8ZZ0 - chains A and C of the 7 polymer chains in the assembly; structure by electron microscopy, 3.43 A resolution.

Chain A:
Protein: PomB
From: Vibrio alginolyticus
Reference sequence: O06874 (O06874_VIBAL); numbering as in UniProt (aligned over 1-315)
Chain sequence (321 residues; row label = number of the first residue in the row):
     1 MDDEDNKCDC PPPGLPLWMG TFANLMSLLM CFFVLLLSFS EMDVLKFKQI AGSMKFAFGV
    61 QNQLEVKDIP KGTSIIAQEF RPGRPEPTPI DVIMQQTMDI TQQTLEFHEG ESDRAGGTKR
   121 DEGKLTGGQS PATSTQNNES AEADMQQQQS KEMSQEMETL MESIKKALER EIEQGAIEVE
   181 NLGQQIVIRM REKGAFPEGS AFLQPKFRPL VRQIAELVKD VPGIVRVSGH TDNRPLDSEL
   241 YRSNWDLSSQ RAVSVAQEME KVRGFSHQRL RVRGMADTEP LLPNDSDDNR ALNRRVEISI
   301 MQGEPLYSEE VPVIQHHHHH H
Not modelled in the structure: 1-13, 60-321
Construct notes: engineered mutation Asn24 (Asp in O06874); expression tag (316-321)
What the authors report for this chain:
  - specificity-determining residues: Leu35 (by similarity / conservation)

Chain C:
Protein: Chemotaxis protein PomA
From: Vibrio alginolyticus
Reference sequence: O06873 (POMA_VIBAL); residue numbers follow UniProt; this construct covers 1-253
Chain sequence (253 residues; row label = number of the first residue in the row):
     1 MDLATLLGLI GGFAFVIMAM VLGGSIGMFV DVTSILIVVG GSIFVVLMKF TMGQFFGATK
    61 IAGKAFMFKA DEPEDLIAKI VEMADAARKG GFLALEEMEI NNTFMQKGID LLVDGHDADV
   121 VRAALKKDIA LTDERHTQGT GVFRAFGDVA PAMGMIGTLV GLVAMLSNMD DPKAIGPAMA
   181 VALLTTLYGA ILSNMVFFPI ADKLSLRRDQ ETLNRRLIMD GVLAIQDGQN PRVIDSYLKN
   241 YLNEGKRALE IDE
Not modelled in the structure: 1-28, 88-99, 252-253
What the authors report for this chain:
  - specificity-determining residues: Met165, Met179 (by similarity / conservation)

How chain A and chain C interact:
Pairs across the interface (7):
  Asn24(A) - Met155(C)  hydrogen bond
  Leu25(A) - Leu183(C)  hydrophobic
  Leu28(A) - Met155(C)  hydrophobic
  Leu28(A) - Thr158(C)
  Phe32(A) - Met179(C)  hydrophobic
  Leu35(A) - Leu166(C)  hydrophobic
  Leu36(A) - Ile175(C)  hydrophobic
Interface residues without a listed pair, chain A (8 interface residues in all): Thr21, Phe39
Interface residues without a listed pair, chain C (8 interface residues in all): Leu159, Leu162

Summary:
Chain A and chain C each contribute 8 residues to their interface; the contacts include 1 hydrogen bond. The
hydrogen-bonded pair is Asn24(A)-Met155(C). The paper reports specificity determinants Leu35(A) and Met165(C)
among others.
Here chain A is PomB and chain C is Chemotaxis protein PomA, both from Vibrio alginolyticus. Entry 8ZZ0
(Bacterial flagellar sodium-driven stator PomA5PomB2(D24N) with 100 mM KCl) was determined by electron
microscopy together with 8ZYV, 8ZYW, 8ZYZ and 9IJM from the same study.
